PDB entry 3GIL | X-ray diffraction, 2.71 A resolution | chains A and D of the 3 polymer chains in the assembly

[Chain A]
Molecule: DNA polymerase IV
From: Sulfolobus solfataricus P2
Notes: EC 2.7.7.7
UniProt: Q97W02 (DPO42_SULSO); residue numbers follow UniProt; this construct covers 2-341
Chain sequence (341 residues; each row starts with the number of its first residue):
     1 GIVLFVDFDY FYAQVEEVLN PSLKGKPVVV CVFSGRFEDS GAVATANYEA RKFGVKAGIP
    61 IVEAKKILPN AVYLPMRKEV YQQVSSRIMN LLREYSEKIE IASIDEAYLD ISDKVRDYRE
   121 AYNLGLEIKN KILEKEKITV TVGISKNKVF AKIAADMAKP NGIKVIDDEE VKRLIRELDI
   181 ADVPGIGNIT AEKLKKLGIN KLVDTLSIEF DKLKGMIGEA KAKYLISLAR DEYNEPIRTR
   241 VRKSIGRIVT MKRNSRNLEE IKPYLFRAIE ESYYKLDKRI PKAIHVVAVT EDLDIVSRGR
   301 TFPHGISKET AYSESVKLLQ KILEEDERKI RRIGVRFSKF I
Construct notes: insertion (1)
Curated features (UniProtKB/Swiss-Prot):
  - active site: Glu-106
  - binding site (Mg(2+)): Asp-7, Asp-105
  - site: Tyr-12 (Substrate discrimination)
Metal / ion sites: Ca2+ site 1: Asp-7, Asp-105, Glu-106 (together with 2'-deoxyguanosine-5'-triphosphate); Ca2+ site 2: Asp-7, Phe-8, Asp-105 (together with 2'-deoxyguanosine-5'-triphosphate); Ca2+ site 3: Ala-181, Ile-186
Ligand contacts: 2'-deoxyguanosine-5'-triphosphate (DGT): Asp-7, Phe-8, Asp-9, Tyr-10, Phe-11, Tyr-12, Val-32, Val-43, Ala-44, Thr-45, Tyr-48, Arg-51, Ala-57, Gly-58, Ile-104, Asp-105, Lys-159, Pro-160
What the authors report for this chain:
  - binding site for the 18-nt DNA strand: Arg-332

[Chain D]
Molecule: 13-nt DNA strand
Sequence (13 nucleotides; each row starts with the number of its first residue):
   802 GTTGGATGGT AGX
Modified / non-standard residues: 2DT (3'-deoxythymidine-5'-monophosphate) at position 814

[Chain A / chain D interface]
Contacting residue pairs - 26 pairs, chain A then chain D:
  Lys-152(A) / 2DT_814(D)  salt bridge to the phosphate
  Val-183(A) / DG813(D)  phosphate contact
  Pro-184(A) / DG813(D)  phosphate contact
  Gly-185(A) / DA812(D)  sugar contact
  Gly-185(A) / DG813(D)  hydrogen bond to the phosphate
  Ile-186(A) / DA812(D)  phosphate contact
  Ile-186(A) / DG813(D)  phosphate contact
  Gly-187(A) / DA812(D)  hydrogen bond to the phosphate
  Gly-187(A) / DG813(D)  phosphate contact
  Asn-188(A) / DA812(D)  hydrogen bond to the phosphate
  Ile-189(A) / DT811(D)  phosphate contact
  Ile-189(A) / DA812(D)  hydrogen bond to the phosphate
  Thr-190(A) / DT811(D)  phosphate contact
  Thr-190(A) / DA812(D)  hydrogen bond to the phosphate
  His-285(A) / DT808(D)  base contact
  Val-296(A) / DG809(D)  phosphate contact
  Ser-297(A) / DT808(D)  sugar contact
  Ser-297(A) / DG809(D)  hydrogen bond to the phosphate
  Arg-298(A) / DT808(D)  salt bridge to the phosphate
  Arg-298(A) / DG809(D)  salt bridge to the phosphate
  Gly-299(A) / DT808(D)  hydrogen bond to the phosphate
  Arg-300(A) / DA807(D)  phosphate contact
  Thr-301(A) / DG806(D)  sugar contact
  Thr-301(A) / DA807(D)  hydrogen bond to the phosphate
  Lys-321(A) / DT808(D)  phosphate contact
  Lys-339(A) / DG806(D)  salt bridge to the phosphate
Also at the interface, not in a pair above, chain A (21 interface residues in all): Glu-106, Lys-221, Asp-294
Also at the interface, not in a pair above, chain D (9 interface residues in all): DG810

[Summary]
21 residues of chain A and 9 residues of chain D are in contact; the contacts include 8 hydrogen bonds and 4
salt bridges. Polar pairs include Gly-185(A)/DG813(D), Gly-187(A)/DA812(D) and Asn-188(A)/DA812(D). Ligands of
chain A: 2'-deoxyguanosine-5'-triphosphate. The paper reports a binding site for the 18-nt DNA strand at
Arg-332(A).
Here chain A is DNA polymerase IV (Sulfolobus solfataricus P2) and chain D is a 13-nt DNA strand. Entry 3GIL
(Dpo4 extension ternary complex with oxoG(anti)-T(anti) pair) was determined by X-ray diffraction (same
publication as 3GII, 3GIJ, 3GIK and 3GIM).
